4QZ9 - chains A and T of the 4 polymer chains in the assembly; structure by X-ray diffraction, 2.05 A resolution.

Chain A:
Name: DNA nucleotidylexotransferase
Source organism: Mus musculus
Notes: EC 2.7.7.31
UniProt: P09838 (TDT_MOUSE); the construct lacks a stretch of the UniProt sequence, so the offset changes along the chain: 132-482 = UniProt 132-482; 483-510 = UniProt 503-530
Amino-acid sequence (400 residues; numbered 111 to 510; the number before each row is that of its first residue):
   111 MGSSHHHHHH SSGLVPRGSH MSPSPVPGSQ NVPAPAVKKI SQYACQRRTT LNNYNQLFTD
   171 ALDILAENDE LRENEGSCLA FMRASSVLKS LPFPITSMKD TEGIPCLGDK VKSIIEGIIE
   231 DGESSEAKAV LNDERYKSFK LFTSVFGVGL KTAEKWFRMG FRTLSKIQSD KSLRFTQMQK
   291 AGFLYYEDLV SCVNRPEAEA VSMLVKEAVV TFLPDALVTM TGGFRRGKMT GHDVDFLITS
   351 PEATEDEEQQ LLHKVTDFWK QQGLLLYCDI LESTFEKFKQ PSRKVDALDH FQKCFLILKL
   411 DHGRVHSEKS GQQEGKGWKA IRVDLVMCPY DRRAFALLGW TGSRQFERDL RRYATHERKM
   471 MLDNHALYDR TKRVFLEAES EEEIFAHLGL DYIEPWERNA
Disordered / not traced: 111-146, 390-396, 418-423
Construct notes: expression tag (111-131)
Bound ions: Na+: Thr253, Val255, Val258 (shared with 1 residue of chain U); Mg2+ site 1: Asp343, Asp345 (together with 2',3'-dideoxycytidine 5'-triphosphate); Mg2+ site 2: Asp343, Asp345, Asp434 (together with 2',3'-dideoxycytidine 5'-triphosphate)
Small-molecule neighbours: 2',3'-dideoxycytidine 5'-triphosphate (DCT): Gly332, Gly333, Arg336, Lys338, Thr340, Gly341, His342, Asp343, Asp345, Gly449, Trp450, Thr451, Gly452, Ser453, Arg454, Glu457
UniProt features mapped onto this chain:
  - region: Val258 to Thr262 (Involved in DNA binding)
  - binding site (a 2'-deoxyribonucleoside 5'-triphosphate): Gly333 to Lys338, His342 to Asp345, Gly449, Trp450
  - binding site (Mg(2+)): Asp343, Asp345, Asp434
  - modified residue: Ser134 (Phosphoserine)
Reported in the primary citation:
  - mutagenesis - L398A, F405A: decreased catalytic activity
  - mutagenesis - F401A: abolished catalytic activity on in trans
  - mutagenesis - R461A: abolished catalytic activity

Chain T:
Molecule: 7-nt DNA strand
Sequence (7 nucleotides; each row starts with the number of its first residue):
     1 TTTTTGA

Interface between chain A and chain T:
Pairs across the interface - 18 pairs, chain A then chain T:
  Leu189(A) with DT5(T), phosphate contact; DG6(T), phosphate contact
  Arg193(A) with DT5(T), hydrogen bond to the phosphate
  Ala397(A) with DA7(T), base contact
  Arg454(A) with DG6(T), hydrogen bond to the base
  Glu457(A) with DG6(T), base contact
  Arg458(A) with DG6(T), salt bridge to the phosphate; DA7(T), base contact
  Arg461(A) with DG6(T), phosphate contact; DA7(T), phosphate contact
  Arg462(A) with DT5(T), phosphate contact; DG6(T), sugar contact; DA7(T), phosphate contact
  Thr465(A) with DA7(T), hydrogen bond to the phosphate
  His466(A) with DT4(T), phosphate contact; DT5(T), salt bridge to the phosphate
  Leu472(A) with DA7(T), phosphate contact
  Asp473(A) with DA7(T), phosphate contact
Other interface residues (no listed pair), chain A (13 interface residues in all): Gly186

Overview:
13 residues of chain A face 4 of chain T across their interface; the contacts include 3 hydrogen bonds and 2
salt bridges. Polar pairs include Arg454(A)-DG6(T), Arg193(A)-DT5(T) and Thr465(A)-DA7(T). The paper reports
that L398A and F405A of chain A reduce catalytic activity; F401A of chain A abolishes catalytic activity on in
trans.
Here chain A is DNA nucleotidylexotransferase (Mus musculus) and chain T is a 7-nt DNA strand. Entry 4QZ9
(Mouse Tdt in complex with a DSB substrate, C-A base pair) was determined by X-ray diffraction (same
publication as 4QZ8, 4QZA, 4QZB, 4QZC, 4QZD, 4QZE and 4 further entries).
